PDB entry 7NJK | electron microscopy, 2.52 A resolution | chains C and b of the 20 polymer chains in the assembly

== Chain C ==
Name: ATP synthase subunit alpha
From: Mycolicibacterium smegmatis (strain ATCC 700084 / mc(2)155)
Notes: EC 7.1.2.2
UniProtKB: A0R202 (ATPA_MYCS2); numbering as in UniProt (aligned over 1-548)
Chain sequence (548 residues; row label = number of the first residue in the row):
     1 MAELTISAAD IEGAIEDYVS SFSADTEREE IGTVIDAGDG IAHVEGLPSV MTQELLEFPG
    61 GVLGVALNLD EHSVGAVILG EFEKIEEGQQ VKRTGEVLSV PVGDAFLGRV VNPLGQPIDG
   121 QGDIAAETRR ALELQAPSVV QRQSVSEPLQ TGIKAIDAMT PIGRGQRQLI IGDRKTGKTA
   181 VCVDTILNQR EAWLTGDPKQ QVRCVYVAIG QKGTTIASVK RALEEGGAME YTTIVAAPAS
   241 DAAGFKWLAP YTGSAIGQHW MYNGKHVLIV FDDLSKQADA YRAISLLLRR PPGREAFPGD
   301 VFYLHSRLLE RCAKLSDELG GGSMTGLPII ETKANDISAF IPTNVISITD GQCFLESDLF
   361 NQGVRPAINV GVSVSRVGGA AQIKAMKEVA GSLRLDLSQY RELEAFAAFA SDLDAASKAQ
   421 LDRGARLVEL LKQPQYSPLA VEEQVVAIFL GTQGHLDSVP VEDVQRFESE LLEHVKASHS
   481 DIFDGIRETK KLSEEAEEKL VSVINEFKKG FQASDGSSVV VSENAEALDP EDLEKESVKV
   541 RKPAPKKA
Not modelled in the structure: 1-5, 409-412, 522-526, 546-548
Swiss-Prot annotation at these positions:
  - binding site (ATP): Gly-172 to Thr-179
  - site: Ser-373 (Required for activity)
Bound ions: Mg2+: Thr-179 (together with ATP)
Ligand contacts:
  - ADP (adenosine-5'-diphosphate): Val-374, Ser-375, Arg-376
  - ATP (adenosine-5'-triphosphate): Asp-173, Arg-174, Lys-175, Thr-176, Gly-177, Lys-178, Thr-179, Ala-180, Glu-331, Phe-360, Arg-365, Pro-366, Gln-433, Pro-434, Gln-435

== Chain b ==
Name: ATP synthase subunit b
From: Mycolicibacterium smegmatis (strain ATCC 700084 / mc(2)155)
Notes: engineered mutation(s): C-ter 10His tag
UniProtKB: A0R204 (ATPF_MYCS2); residues 1-170 here = UniProt positions 1-170
Chain sequence (180 residues; row label = number of the first residue in the row):
     1 MGEFSATILA ASQAAEEGGG GSNFLIPNGT FFAVLIIFLI VLGVISKWVV PPISKVLAER
    61 EAMLAKTAAD NRKSAEQVAA AQADYEKEMA EARAQASALR DEARAAGRSV VDEKRAQASG
   121 EVAQTLTQAD QQLSAQGDQV RSGLESSVDG LSAKLASRIL GVDVNSGGTQ HHHHHHHHHH
Not modelled in the structure: 1-21, 167-180
Differences from the reference sequence: expression tag (171-180)
From the paper describing this entry:
  - conformationally variable residues (domain motion): Glu-59 to Lys-66

== Interface between chain C and chain b ==
Contacting residue pairs (25; chain C residue first):
  Ile-6(C) with Leu-133(b); Gln-136(b), hydrogen bond (backbone-side chain); Val-140(b), hydrophobic
  Glu-12(C) with Leu-144(b)
  Ile-15(C) with Leu-151(b), hydrophobic
  Glu-16(C) with Leu-151(b); Lys-154(b)
  Val-19(C) with Lys-154(b); Leu-155(b), hydrophobic; Arg-158(b)
  Ser-20(C) with Lys-154(b); Arg-158(b)
  Phe-22(C) with Arg-158(b), hydrogen bond (backbone-side chain); Ile-159(b), hydrophobic
  Glu-473(C) with Arg-104(b), salt bridge
  Lys-509(C) with Arg-93(b), hydrogen bond (backbone-side chain)
  Gly-510(C) with Arg-93(b); Arg-100(b), hydrogen bond (backbone-side chain)
  Phe-511(C) with Arg-93(b)
  Gln-512(C) with Ala-90(b); Arg-93(b), hydrogen bond (side chain-backbone); Ala-94(b); Ser-97(b)
  Gly-516(C) with Arg-93(b)
  Ser-518(C) with Arg-93(b)
Other interface residues (no listed pair), chain C (18 interface residues in all): Ala-8, Ile-11, Ser-23, Glu-470
Other interface residues (no listed pair), chain b (16 interface residues in all): Gly-137

== Overview ==
Chain C and chain b form an interface of 18 and 16 residues respectively, with 5 hydrogen bonds and 1 salt
bridge. Among the polar pairs are Glu-473(C)/Arg-104(b), Ile-6(C)/Gln-136(b) and Phe-22(C)/Arg-158(b). Ligands
of chain C: ATP and ADP. UniProt lists 8 ATP-binding residues on chain C. The paper reports conformational
variability at Glu-59(b).
Chain C is ATP synthase subunit alpha and chain b is ATP synthase subunit b, both from Mycolicibacterium
smegmatis (strain ATCC 700084 / mc(2)155); the structure, Mycobacterium smegmatis ATP synthase state 1a, was
determined by electron microscopy (same publication as 7NJL, 7NJM, 7NJN, 7NJO, 7NJP, 7NJQ and 20 further
entries).
